1X9E - chains A and B; structure by X-ray diffraction, 2.40 A resolution.

# Chain A (and B)
Protein: HMG-CoA synthase
Organism: Enterococcus faecalis
Notes: EC 4.1.3.5; chain B of this document is another copy of the same molecule, construct and numbering; everything in this record applies to it too
UniProtKB: Q9FD71 (Q9FD71_ENTFA); residues 1-383 here = UniProt positions 1-383
Sequence (383 residues; numbered 1 to 383; the number before each row is that of its first residue):
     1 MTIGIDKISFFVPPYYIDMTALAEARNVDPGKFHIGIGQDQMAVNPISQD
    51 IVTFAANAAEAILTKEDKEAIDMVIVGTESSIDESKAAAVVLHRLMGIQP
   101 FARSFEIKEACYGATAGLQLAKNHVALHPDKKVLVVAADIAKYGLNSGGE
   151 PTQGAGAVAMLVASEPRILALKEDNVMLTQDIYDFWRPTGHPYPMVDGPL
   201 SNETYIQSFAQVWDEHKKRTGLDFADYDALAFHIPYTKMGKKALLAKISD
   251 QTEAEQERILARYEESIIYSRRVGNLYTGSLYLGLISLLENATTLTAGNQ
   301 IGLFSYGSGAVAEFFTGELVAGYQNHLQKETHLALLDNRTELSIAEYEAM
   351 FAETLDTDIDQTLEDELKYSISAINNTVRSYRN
UniProt features mapped onto this chain:
  - active site: Glu79 (Proton donor/acceptor), Cys111 (Acyl-thioester intermediate), His233 (Proton donor/acceptor)
  - binding site ((3S)-3-hydroxy-3-methylglutaryl-CoA): Asp29, Cys111, Thr152, Ser201, His233, Lys242, Asn275, Ser308
  - mutagenesis: Ala110 (A110G: 140-fold increase in the overall reaction rate, and 86-fold increase in catalytic efficiency)

# Chain A / chain B interface
Contacting residue pairs - 137 pairs, chain A then chain B:
  Met73(A) with Leu120(B), hydrophobic
  Glu79(A) with Glu84(B); Ser85(B), hydrogen bond
  Ser81(A) with Glu84(B); Lys108(B), hydrogen bond; Thr189(B), hydrogen bond (backbone-side chain)
  Ile82(A) with Pro188(B); Thr189(B), hydrogen bond (backbone-side chain)
  Asp83(A) with Lys108(B), hydrogen bond (backbone-side chain); Trp186(B); Arg187(B), hydrogen bond (side chain-backbone); Pro188(B); Thr189(B)
  Glu84(A) with Glu79(B); Ser81(B); Glu84(B); Lys108(B); Arg187(B), hydrogen bond (backbone-backbone); Thr189(B)
  Ser85(A) with Glu79(B), hydrogen bond; Lys108(B); Glu109(B); Ala110(B), hydrogen bond (backbone-backbone); Phe185(B)
  Lys86(A) with Glu109(B); Asp181(B), salt bridge; Ile182(B); Tyr183(B); Gly309(B), hydrogen bond (side chain-backbone)
  Ala87(A) with Lys108(B); Glu109(B), hydrogen bond (backbone-side chain)
  Val90(A) with Thr179(B); Gln180(B); Asp181(B); Gly309(B); Val311(B), hydrophobic
  Val91(A) with Asp181(B); Tyr183(B)
  His93(A) with Thr179(B)
  Arg94(A) with Asp181(B), salt bridge
  Pro100(A) with Leu178(B); Thr179(B), hydrogen bond (backbone-backbone)
  Phe101(A) with Val176(B), hydrophobic; Met177(B); Glu215(B); Arg219(B)
  Ala102(A) with Met177(B), hydrogen bond (backbone-backbone); Leu178(B); Thr179(B), hydrogen bond (backbone-side chain)
  Arg103(A) with Tyr112(B), hydrogen bond; Gln119(B); Met177(B), hydrogen bond; Thr179(B); Glu313(B), salt bridge
  Ser104(A) with Glu109(B); Thr179(B), hydrogen bond; Val311(B)
  Phe105(A) with Ile107(B), hydrophobic; Glu109(B); Leu120(B), hydrophobic
  Glu106(A) with Ile107(B); Lys108(B), salt bridge
  Ile107(A) with Glu106(B)
  Lys108(A) with Ser81(B), hydrogen bond; Asp83(B), hydrogen bond (side chain-backbone); Glu84(B); Ser85(B); Ala87(B); Glu106(B), salt bridge
  Glu109(A) with Ser85(B); Lys86(B); Ala87(B), hydrogen bond (side chain-backbone); Ser104(B); Phe105(B)
  Ala110(A) with Ser85(B), hydrogen bond (backbone-backbone)
  Tyr112(A) with Arg103(B), hydrogen bond
  Leu120(A) with Met73(B), hydrophobic; Phe105(B), hydrophobic
  Asn123(A) with His124(B); Leu127(B)
  His124(A) with Asn123(B)
  Leu127(A) with Asn123(B)
  His128(A) with Glu173(B), salt bridge
  Glu173(A) with His128(B), salt bridge
  Asn175(A) with Arg103(B)
  Met177(A) with Phe101(B); Ala102(B), hydrogen bond (backbone-backbone); Arg103(B), hydrogen bond
  Leu178(A) with Pro100(B); Ala102(B)
  Thr179(A) with Val90(B); His93(B); Pro100(B), hydrogen bond (backbone-backbone); Ala102(B), hydrogen bond (side chain-backbone); Arg103(B); Ser104(B), hydrogen bond
  Gln180(A) with Val90(B)
  Asp181(A) with Lys86(B), salt bridge; Val90(B); Val91(B); Arg94(B), salt bridge
  Ile182(A) with Lys86(B)
  Tyr183(A) with Lys86(B); Val378(B), hydrophobic
  Phe185(A) with Ser85(B)
  Trp186(A) with Asp83(B); Asn376(B); Thr377(B), hydrogen bond; Val378(B), hydrophobic
  Arg187(A) with Asp83(B), hydrogen bond (backbone-side chain); Glu84(B), hydrogen bond (backbone-backbone)
  Pro188(A) with Ile82(B); Asp83(B); Thr357(B); Thr377(B)
  Thr189(A) with Ser81(B); Ile82(B), hydrogen bond (side chain-backbone); Asp83(B); Glu84(B)
  His191(A) with Asp358(B), salt bridge
  Met195(A) with Asn376(B); Thr377(B)
  Glu215(A) with Phe101(B)
  Arg219(A) with Phe101(B)
  Gly309(A) with Lys86(B), hydrogen bond (backbone-side chain); Val90(B)
  Val311(A) with Ser104(B)
  Glu313(A) with Arg103(B), salt bridge
  Thr357(A) with Pro188(B)
  Asp358(A) with His191(B), salt bridge
  Asn376(A) with Trp186(B); Met195(B)
  Thr377(A) with Trp186(B), hydrogen bond; Pro188(B); Met195(B)
  Val378(A) with Tyr183(B), hydrophobic; Trp186(B), hydrophobic
Other interface residues (no listed pair), chain A (63 interface residues in all): Asp72, Ala116, Gln119, Ala126, Val176, Gly190, Ala310
Other interface residues (no listed pair), chain B (63 interface residues in all): Ala116, Ala126, Asn175, Gly190, Gln211, Ala310

# Overview
The chain A/chain B interface involves 63 residues from each chain; the contacts include 33 hydrogen bonds and
12 salt bridges. Polar pairs include Lys86(A)-Asp181(B), Arg94(A)-Asp181(B) and Arg103(A)-Glu313(B). From
UniProt: 3 active-site residues, 8 (3S)-3-hydroxy-3-methylglutaryl-CoA-binding residues and one mutagenesis
site on chain A.
Chain A and chain B are both HMG-CoA synthase (Enterococcus faecalis); the structure, Crystal structure of
HMG-CoA synthase from Enterococcus faecalis, was determined by X-ray diffraction (same publication as 1YSL).
